7NMG - chains A and E of the 5 polymer chains in the assembly; structure by X-ray diffraction, 2.48 A resolution.

Chain A:
Molecule: MHC class I antigen
Organism: Homo sapiens
UniProt: A0A411J078 (A0A411J078_HUMAN); residues 1-276 here correspond to UniProt positions 25-300 (UniProt number = residue number + 24)
Chain sequence (276 residues; numbered 1 to 276; the number before each row is that of its first residue):
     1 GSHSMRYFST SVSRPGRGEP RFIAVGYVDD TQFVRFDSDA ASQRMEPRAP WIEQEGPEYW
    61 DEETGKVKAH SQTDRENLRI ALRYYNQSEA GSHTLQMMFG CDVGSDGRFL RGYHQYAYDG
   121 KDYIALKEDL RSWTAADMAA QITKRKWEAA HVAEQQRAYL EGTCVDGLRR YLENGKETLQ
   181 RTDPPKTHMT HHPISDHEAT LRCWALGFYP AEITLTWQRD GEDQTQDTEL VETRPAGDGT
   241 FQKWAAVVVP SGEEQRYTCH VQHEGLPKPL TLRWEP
Cystine bridges: C101-C164, C203-C259

Chain E:
Molecule: Human 4C6 T-cell Receptor, beta Chain
Organism: Homo sapiens
Chain sequence (240 residues; each row starts with the number of its first residue):
     3 TGVSQDPRHK ITKRGQNVTF RCDPISEHNR LYWYRQTLGQ GPEFLTYFQN EAQLEKSRLL
    63 SDRFSAERPK GSFSTLEIQR TEQGDSAMYL CASSLHHEQY FGPGTRLTVT EDLKNVFPPE
   123 VAVFEPSEAE ISHTQKATLV CLATGFYPDH VELSWWVNGK EVHSGVCTDP QPLKEQPALN
   183 DSRYALSSRL RVSATFWQDP RNHFRCQVQF YGLSENDEWT QDRAKPVTQI VSAEAWGRAD
Cystine bridges: C24-C93, C143-C208

How chain A and chain E interact:
Residue-residue contacts - 14 pairs, chain A then chain E:
  Q72(A) - Q51(E)
  Q72(A) - L56(E)
  T73(A) - Q51(E)  hydrogen bond
  E76(A) - N52(E)  hydrogen bond
  R79(A) - E53(E)  salt bridge
  K146(A) - N31(E)  hydrogen bond
  K146(A) - L97(E)
  A150(A) - L97(E)  hydrophobic
  A150(A) - H99(E)  hydrogen bond (backbone-side chain)
  H151(A) - H99(E)  hydrogen bond (backbone-side chain)
  H151(A) - E100(E)
  V152(A) - H98(E)
  Q155(A) - H98(E)  hydrogen bond
  Q155(A) - H99(E)
Interface residues without a listed pair, chain A (10 interface residues in all): I80
Interface residues without a listed pair, chain E (10 interface residues in all): R32

In short:
The chain A/chain E interface involves 10 residues from each chain; the contacts include 6 hydrogen bonds and
1 salt bridge. Among the polar pairs are R79(A)-E53(E), T73(A)-Q51(E) and E76(A)-N52(E).
Here chain A is MHC class I antigen and chain E is Human 4C6 T-cell Receptor, beta Chain, both from Homo
sapiens. Entry 7NMG (Human MHC Class I, A24 Allele presenting LWM, Complex with 4C6 TCR) was determined by
X-ray diffraction.
